PDB entry 8XXZ | electron microscopy, 3.30 A resolution | chains A and S of the 5 polymer chains in the assembly

[Chain A]
Molecule: Guanine nucleotide-binding protein G(o) subunit alpha
Organism: Homo sapiens
UniProt: P09471 (GNAO_HUMAN); residue numbers follow UniProt; this construct covers 4-56, 182-231, 242-354
Amino-acid sequence (240 residues; numbered -11 to 354; 126 numbers in that range are skipped by the numbering (no residue carries them; nothing is unmodelled there); the number before each row is that of its first residue; numbers below 1 keep their minus sign (Met-11 is residue -11)):
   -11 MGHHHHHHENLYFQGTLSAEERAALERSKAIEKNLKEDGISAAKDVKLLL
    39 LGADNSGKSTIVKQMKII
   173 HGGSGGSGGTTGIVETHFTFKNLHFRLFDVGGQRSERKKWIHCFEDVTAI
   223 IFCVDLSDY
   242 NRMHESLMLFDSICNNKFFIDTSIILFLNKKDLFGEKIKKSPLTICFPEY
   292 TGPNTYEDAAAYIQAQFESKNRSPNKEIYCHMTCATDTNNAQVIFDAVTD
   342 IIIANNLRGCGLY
Unresolved in the structure: -11 to 3, 173-182
Construct notes: initiating methionine (-11); expression tag (-10 to 3); engineered mutation Asp42 (Gly in P09471), Asn43 (Glu in P09471), Asp227 (Ala in P09471), Asp230 (Gly in P09471), Ala332 (Ile in P09471), Ile335 (Val in P09471); linker (174-181)
Swiss-Prot annotation at these positions:
  - region: Lys35 to Ala41, Ser44 to Thr48 (G1 motif), Phe197 to Arg206 (G3 motif), Ile266 to Asp273 (G4 motif), Thr324 to Thr329 (G5 motif)
  - binding site (GTP): Lys46, Ser47, Thr48, Asn270, Asp273, Cys325
  - binding site (Mg(2+)): Ser47, Thr182
  - natural variant: Gly40 (G40R: In DEE17 and NEDIM; G40W: Found in a patient with intractable early-onset epilepsy), Ser47 (S47G: In NEDIM), Gln52 (Q52P: Found in a patient with intractable early-onset epilepsy; Q52R: In DEE17), Ile56 (I56T: In NEDIM), Thr191 to Phe197 (deletion: In DEE17), Gly203 (G203R: In DEE17), Arg209 (R209C: In DEE17 and NEDIM; R209G: In NEDIM; R209H: In NEDIM; R209L: In NEDIM), Glu246 (E246G: In NEDIM; E246K: In NEDIM), Ile279 (I279N: In DEE17)
  - modified residue: Gln205 (5-glutamyl histamine), Cys351 (ADP-ribosylcysteine)
  - lipidation: Cys351 (S-palmitoyl cysteine)
  - mutagenesis: Cys351 (C351A: Strong loss of binding to ADGRG3)

[Chain S]
Molecule: Antibody fragment ScFv16
Organism: Mus musculus
Notes: antibody fragment or engineered binder
Amino-acid sequence (248 residues; numbered 1 to 236 plus 14 insertion-coded residues; 2 numbers in that range are skipped by the numbering (no residue carries them; nothing is unmodelled there); the number before each row is that of its first residue; a row labelled like 121A-121N holds insertion residues (121A, then the next letters in order)):
     1 DVQLVESGGGLVQPGGSRKLSCSASGFAFSSFGMHWVRQAPEKGLEWVAY
    51 ISSGSGTIYYADTVKGRFTISRDDPKNTLFLQMTSLRSEDTAMYYCVRSI
   101 YYYGSSPFDFWGQGTTLTVSS
121A-121N GGGGSGGGGSGGGG
   124 SDIVMTQATSSVPVTPGESVSISCRSSKSLLHSNGNTYLYWFLQRPGQSP
   174 QLLIYRMSNLASGVPDRFSGSGSGTAFTLTISRLEAEDVGVYYCMQHLEY
   224 PLTFGAGTKLELK
Unresolved in the structure: 121A-121N, 236
Disulfides: Cys22-Cys96, Cys147-Cys217

[Interface between chain A and chain S]
Pairs across the interface (21):
  Leu5(A) - His155(S)
  Ser6(A) - His155(S)
  Ser6(A) - Tyr161(S)  hydrogen bond
  Ala7(A) - His220(S)
  Ala7(A) - Leu221(S)  hydrogen bond (backbone-backbone)
  Ala7(A) - Glu222(S)
  Glu8(A) - Tyr101(S)
  Glu8(A) - Pro107(S)
  Glu8(A) - Tyr161(S)
  Glu8(A) - Tyr163(S)  hydrogen bond
  Glu8(A) - Arg179(S)  salt bridge
  Glu8(A) - His220(S)
  Glu9(A) - Asn157(S)  hydrogen bond
  Ala11(A) - Tyr101(S)  hydrophobic
  Ala12(A) - Tyr101(S)
  Glu14(A) - Ser52(S)
  Glu14(A) - Ser53(S)
  Glu14(A) - Thr57(S)  hydrogen bond
  Arg15(A) - Ser31(S)  hydrogen bond
  Arg15(A) - Tyr101(S)
  Arg15(A) - Tyr102(S)
Also at the interface, not in a pair above, chain A (10 interface residues in all): Arg10
Also at the interface, not in a pair above, chain S (20 interface residues in all): Tyr50, Gly56, Tyr59, Ile100, Tyr223

[Overview]
Chain A and chain S form an interface of 10 and 20 residues respectively; the contacts include 6 hydrogen
bonds and 1 salt bridge. Among the polar pairs are Glu8(A)-Arg179(S), Ser6(A)-Tyr161(S) and Glu8(A)-Tyr163(S).
Chain A is Guanine nucleotide-binding protein G(o) subunit alpha (Homo sapiens) and chain S is Antibody
fragment ScFv16 (Mus musculus); the structure, Structure of CXCR3 in the apo-state (Full map), was determined
by electron microscopy (same publication as 8XXY, 8XYI, 8XYK, 8Y0H and 8Y0N).
